8RK2 - chains A and C of the 3 polymer chains in the assembly; structure by electron microscopy, 3.20 A resolution.

# Chain A
Molecule: Replication protein A 70 kDa DNA-binding subunit, N-terminally processed
Organism: Homo sapiens
UniProt: P27694 (RFA1_HUMAN); residues 1-616 here = UniProt positions 1-616
Sequence (616 residues; each row starts with the number of its first residue):
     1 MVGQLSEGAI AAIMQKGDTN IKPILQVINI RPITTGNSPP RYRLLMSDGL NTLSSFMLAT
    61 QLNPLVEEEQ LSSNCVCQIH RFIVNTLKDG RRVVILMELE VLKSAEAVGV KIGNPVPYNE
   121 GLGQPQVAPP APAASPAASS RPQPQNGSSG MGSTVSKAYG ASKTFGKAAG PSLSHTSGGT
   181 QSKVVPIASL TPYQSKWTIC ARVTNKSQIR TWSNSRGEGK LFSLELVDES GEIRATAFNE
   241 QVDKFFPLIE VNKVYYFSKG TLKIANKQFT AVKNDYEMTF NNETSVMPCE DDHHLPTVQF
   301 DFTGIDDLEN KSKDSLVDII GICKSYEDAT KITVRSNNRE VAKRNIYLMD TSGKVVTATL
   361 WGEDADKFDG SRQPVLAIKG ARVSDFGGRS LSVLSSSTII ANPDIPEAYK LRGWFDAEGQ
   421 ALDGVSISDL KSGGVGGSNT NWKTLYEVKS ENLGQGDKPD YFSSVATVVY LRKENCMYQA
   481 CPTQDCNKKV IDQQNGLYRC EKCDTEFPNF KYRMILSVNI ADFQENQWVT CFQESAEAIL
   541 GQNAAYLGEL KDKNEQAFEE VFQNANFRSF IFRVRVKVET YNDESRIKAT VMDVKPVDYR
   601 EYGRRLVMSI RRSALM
Unresolved in the structure: 1-440
Swiss-Prot annotation at these positions:
  - DNA-binding region: Trp-197 to Asn-281 (OB)
  - zinc finger: Cys-481 to Cys-503 (C4-type)
  - modified residue: Met-1 (N-acetylmethionine), Lys-163 (N6-acetyllysine), Lys-167 (N6-acetyllysine), Thr-180 (Phosphothreonine), Thr-191 (Phosphothreonine), Lys-259 (N6-acetyllysine), Ser-384 (Phosphoserine)
  - cross-link (Glycyl lysine isopeptide (Lys-Gly)): Lys-22 (interchain with G-Cter in ubiquitin), Lys-88 (interchain with G-Cter in ubiquitin), Lys-163 (interchain with G-Cter in ubiquitin), Lys-167 (interchain with G-Cter in ubiquitin), Lys-183 (interchain with G-Cter in ubiquitin), Lys-220 (interchain with G-Cter in ubiquitin), Lys-244 (interchain with G-Cter in ubiquitin), Lys-259 (interchain with G-Cter in ubiquitin), Lys-267 (interchain with G-Cter in ubiquitin), Lys-331 (interchain with G-Cter in ubiquitin), Lys-410 (interchain with G-Cter in ubiquitin), Lys-431 (interchain with G-Cter in ubiquitin), Lys-449 (interchain with G-Cter in SUMO), Lys-458 (interchain with G-Cter in ubiquitin), Lys-553 (interchain with G-Cter in ubiquitin), Lys-577 (interchain with G-Cter in SUMO)
  - natural variant: Val-227 (V227A: In PFBMFT6; uncertain significance), Glu-240 (E240K: In PFBMFT6), Thr-270 (T270A: In PFBMFT6; uncertain significance)
  - mutagenesis: Arg-41 (R41E: Loss of HELB-binding; when associated with E-43), Arg-43 (R43E: Loss of HELB-binding; when associated with E-41), Lys-449 (K449R: Significant reduction of sumoylation. Loss of sumoylation; when associated with R-577), Cys-500 (C500S: Loss of function in DNA replication and mismatch repair without effect on DNA-binding activity; when associated with S-503), Cys-503 (C503S: Loss of function in DNA replication and mismatch repair without effect on DNA-binding activity; when associated with S-500), Lys-577 (K577R: Slight sumoylation decrease. Loss of sumoylation; when associated with R-449)

# Chain C
Molecule: Replication protein A 14 kDa subunit
Organism: Homo sapiens
UniProt: P35244 (RFA3_HUMAN); residue numbers follow UniProt; this construct covers 1-121
Sequence (121 residues; each row starts with the number of its first residue):
     1 MVDMMDLPRS RINAGMLAQF IDKPVCFVGR LEKIHPTGKM FILSDGEGKN GTIELMEPLD
    61 EEISGIVEVV GRVTAKATIL CTSYVQFKED SHPFDLGLYN EAVKIIHDFP QFYPLGIVQH
   121 D
Unresolved in the structure: 115-121
Swiss-Prot annotation at these positions:
  - modified residue: Val-2 (N-acetylvaline)
  - cross-link (Glycyl lysine isopeptide (Lys-Gly)): Lys-23 (interchain with G-Cter in ubiquitin), Lys-39 (interchain with G-Cter in ubiquitin), Lys-88 (interchain with G-Cter in ubiquitin)

# How chain A and chain C interact
Pairs across the interface - 6 pairs, chain A then chain C:
  Arg-600(A) with Pro-93(C)
  Arg-604(A) with Asp-95(C), salt bridge
  Val-607(A) with Glu-101(C)
  Arg-611(A) with Glu-101(C), salt bridge; Ile-105(C); Asp-108(C), salt bridge
Also at the interface, not in a pair above, chain A (7 interface residues in all): Tyr-599, Gly-603, Ala-614
Also at the interface, not in a pair above, chain C (8 interface residues in all): His-92, Leu-98, Phe-109

# Overview
The interface between chain A and chain C involves 7 residues on one side and 8 on the other; the contacts
include 3 salt bridges. Among the polar pairs are Arg-604(A)/Asp-95(C), Arg-611(A)/Glu-101(C) and
Arg-611(A)/Asp-108(C).
Here chain A is Replication protein A 70 kDa DNA-binding subunit, N-terminally processed and chain C is
Replication protein A 14 kDa subunit, both from Homo sapiens. Entry 8RK2 (Human Replication protein A (RPA;
trimeric core) - ssDNA complex) was determined by electron microscopy (same publication as 8RIL, 8RJ3 and
8RJW).
